PDB entry 3L7M | X-ray diffraction, 2.85 A resolution | chains B and C of the 4 polymer chains in the assembly

Chain B (and C):
Molecule: Teichoic acid biosynthesis protein F
From: Staphylococcus epidermidis
Notes: fragment: TagF; chain C of this document is another copy of the same molecule, construct and numbering; everything in this record applies to it too
UniProtKB: Q5HLM5 (Q5HLM5_STAEQ); residue numbers follow UniProt; this construct covers 1-721
Amino-acid sequence (729 residues; row label = number of the first residue in the row):
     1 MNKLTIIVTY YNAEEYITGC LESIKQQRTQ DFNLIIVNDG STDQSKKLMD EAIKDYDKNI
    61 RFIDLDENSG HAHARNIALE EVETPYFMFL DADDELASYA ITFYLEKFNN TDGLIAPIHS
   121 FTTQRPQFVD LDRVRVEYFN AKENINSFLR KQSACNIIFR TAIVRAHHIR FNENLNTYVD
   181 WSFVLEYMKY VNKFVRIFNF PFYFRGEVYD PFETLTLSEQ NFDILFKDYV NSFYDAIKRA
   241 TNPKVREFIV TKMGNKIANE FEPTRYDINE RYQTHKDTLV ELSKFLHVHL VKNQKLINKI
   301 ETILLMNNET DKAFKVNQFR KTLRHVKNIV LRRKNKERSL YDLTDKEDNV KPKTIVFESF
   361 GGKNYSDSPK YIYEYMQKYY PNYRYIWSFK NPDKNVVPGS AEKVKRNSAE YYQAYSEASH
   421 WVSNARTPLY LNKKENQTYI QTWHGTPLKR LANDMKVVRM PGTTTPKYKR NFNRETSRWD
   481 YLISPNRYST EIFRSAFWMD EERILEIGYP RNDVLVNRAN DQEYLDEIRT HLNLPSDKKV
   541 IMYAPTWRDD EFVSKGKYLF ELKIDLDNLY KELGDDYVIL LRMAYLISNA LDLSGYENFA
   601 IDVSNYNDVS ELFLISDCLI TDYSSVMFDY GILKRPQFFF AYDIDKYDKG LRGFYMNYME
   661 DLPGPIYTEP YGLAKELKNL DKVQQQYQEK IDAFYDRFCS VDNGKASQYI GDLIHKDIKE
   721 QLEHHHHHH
Disordered / not traced: 1-312, 724-729
Differences from the reference sequence: engineered mutation A584 (His in Q5HLM5); expression tag (722-729)
UniProt features mapped onto this chain:
  - binding site (CDP-glycerol): W443 to P447, R511, P545, T546, S624, S625, D629
Ligand contacts: EDT ({[-(bis-carboxymethyl-amino)-ethyl]-carboxymethyl-amino}-acetic acid): L323, R324, K327

Interface between chain B and chain C:
Residue-residue contacts (9):
  I329(B) - T322(C)
  I329(B) - V326(C)  hydrophobic
  V330(B) - F319(C)  hydrophobic
  L340(B) - I329(C)  hydrophobic
  L340(B) - V330(C)  hydrophobic
  L343(B) - V330(C)  hydrophobic
  T344(B) - V330(C)
  K346(B) - R332(C)
  N349(B) - R332(C)
Interface residues without a listed pair, chain B (8 interface residues in all): H325
Interface residues without a listed pair, chain C (7 interface residues in all): F314

Summary:
8 residues of chain B and 7 residues of chain C are in contact. Chain B binds compound EDT. Curated annotation
(UniProt) lists 11 CDP-glycerol-binding residues on chain B.
Chain B and chain C are both Teichoic acid biosynthesis protein F (Staphylococcus epidermidis); the structure,
Structure of the Wall Teichoic Acid Polymerase TagF, H548A, was determined by X-ray diffraction, deposited
together with 3L7I, 3L7J, 3L7K and 3L7L.
